Entry 8K20 (electron microscopy, 3.70 A resolution); this record covers chains A and B of the 6 polymer chains in the assembly.

# Chain A
Molecule: Probable tRNA N6-adenosine threonylcarbamoyltransferase
From: Arabidopsis thaliana
Notes: EC 2.3.1.234
Reference sequence: O49653 (O49653_ARATH); residue numbers follow UniProt; this construct covers 1-353
Sequence (353 residues; numbered 1 to 353; the number before each row is that of its first residue):
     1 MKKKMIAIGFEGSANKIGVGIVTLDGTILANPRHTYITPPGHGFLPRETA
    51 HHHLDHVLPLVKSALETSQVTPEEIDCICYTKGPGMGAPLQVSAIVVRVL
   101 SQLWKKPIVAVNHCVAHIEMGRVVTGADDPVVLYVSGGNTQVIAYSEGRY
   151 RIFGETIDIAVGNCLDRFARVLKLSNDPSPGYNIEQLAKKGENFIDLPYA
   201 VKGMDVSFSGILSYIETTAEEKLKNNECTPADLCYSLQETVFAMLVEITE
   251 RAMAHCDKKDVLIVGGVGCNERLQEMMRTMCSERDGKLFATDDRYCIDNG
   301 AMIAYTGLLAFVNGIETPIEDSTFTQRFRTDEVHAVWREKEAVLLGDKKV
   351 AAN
Not modelled in the structure: 1-3, 341-353
Bound ions: Fe ion near Asp-298 (its only coordinating residue here)
From the paper describing this entry:
  - Fe ion coordination: Asp-298
  - catalytic residues: His-117, Asp-298
  - mutagenesis - I17F, K202R, A231G: decreased catalytic activity
  - mutagenesis - H117A, R284C, D298R, Y305A: abolished catalytic activity

# Chain B
Molecule: non-specific serine/threonine protein kinase
From: Arabidopsis thaliana
Notes: EC 2.7.11.1
Reference sequence: Q94K14 (Q94K14_ARATH); residues 1-226 here = UniProt positions 1-226
Sequence (226 residues; numbered 1 to 226; the number before each row is that of its first residue):
     1 MDCEENVRDESLVLIKQGAEARVFESTFAGRRSIVKERFSKKYRHPILDA
    51 KLTLKRLNAEARCMTKARKLGVCTPVLYAVDTLLHSLTLEYIEGVSVKDI
   101 FLEFGTNGVVEERLDDVAAQIGAAIAKLHDGGLAHGDLTTSNMLVRSGTN
   151 QLVLIDFGLSVTSTLPEDKAVDLYVLERALLSMHSSCGNVMDRILTAYRK
   201 SSKQWSATFNKLAQVRQRGRKRTMIG
Not modelled in the structure: 1-13, 222-226
From the paper describing this entry:
  - mutagenesis - I47K, K51E, K55E, S163R, L165K: decreased binding to 5'-6FAM-tRNAArgCCU
  - mutagenesis - N58R, T162R: increased binding to 5'-6FAM-tRNAArgCCU
  - mutagenesis - K51E, K55E, T162R: decreased catalytic activity
  - mutagenesis - I47K, N58R, S163R, L165K: unchanged catalytic activity

# Chain A / chain B interface
Residue-residue contacts - 20 pairs, chain A then chain B:
  Glu-147(A) / Arg-178(B)  salt bridge
  Arg-149(A) / Lys-221(B)
  Arg-151(A) / Gly-219(B)  hydrogen bond (side chain-backbone)
  Arg-151(A) / Lys-221(B)
  Phe-194(A) / Ile-47(B)  hydrophobic
  Lys-202(A) / Val-161(B)
  Glu-239(A) / His-45(B)  salt bridge
  Ala-243(A) / Tyr-43(B)
  Val-246(A) / Tyr-43(B)  hydrophobic
  Glu-247(A) / Glu-20(B)
  Glu-247(A) / Tyr-43(B)
  Glu-247(A) / Arg-56(B)  salt bridge
  Glu-250(A) / Ala-19(B)
  Arg-251(A) / Arg-56(B)
  Arg-251(A) / Gly-158(B)
  Arg-251(A) / Leu-159(B)
  Met-280(A) / Lys-42(B)
  Met-280(A) / Tyr-43(B)  hydrophobic
  Glu-283(A) / Lys-42(B)
  Arg-284(A) / Ala-19(B)
Also at the interface, not in a pair above, chain A (19 interface residues in all): Gly-203, Tyr-235, Ala-254, Arg-272, Arg-329
Also at the interface, not in a pair above, chain B (17 interface residues in all): Lys-41, Leu-48, Asp-168, Arg-218

# In short
The interface between chain A and chain B involves 19 residues on one side and 17 on the other, with 1
hydrogen bond and 3 salt bridges. Polar contacts include Glu-147(A)/Arg-178(B), Glu-239(A)/His-45(B) and
Glu-247(A)/Arg-56(B). The paper reports catalytic residues His-117(A) and Asp-298(A); I47K, K51E and K55E of
chain B, among others, reduce binding to 5'-6FAM-tRNAArgCCU; 14 substitutions were tested in all.
Here chain A is Probable tRNA N6-adenosine threonylcarbamoyltransferase and chain B is non-specific
serine/threonine protein kinase, both from Arabidopsis thaliana. Entry 8K20 (Cryo-EM structure of KEOPS
complex from Arabidopsis thaliana) was determined by electron microscopy.
